PDB entry 3LVG | X-ray diffraction, 7.94 A resolution (low resolution: residue-level contacts below are approximate; hydrogen-bond / salt-bridge calls are withheld) | chains C and E of the 6 polymer chains in the assembly

[Chain C]
Molecule: Clathrin heavy chain 1
Source organism: Bos taurus
UniProtKB: P49951 (CLH1_BOVIN); residue numbers follow UniProt; this construct covers 1074-1675
Sequence (624 residues; each row starts with the number of its first residue):
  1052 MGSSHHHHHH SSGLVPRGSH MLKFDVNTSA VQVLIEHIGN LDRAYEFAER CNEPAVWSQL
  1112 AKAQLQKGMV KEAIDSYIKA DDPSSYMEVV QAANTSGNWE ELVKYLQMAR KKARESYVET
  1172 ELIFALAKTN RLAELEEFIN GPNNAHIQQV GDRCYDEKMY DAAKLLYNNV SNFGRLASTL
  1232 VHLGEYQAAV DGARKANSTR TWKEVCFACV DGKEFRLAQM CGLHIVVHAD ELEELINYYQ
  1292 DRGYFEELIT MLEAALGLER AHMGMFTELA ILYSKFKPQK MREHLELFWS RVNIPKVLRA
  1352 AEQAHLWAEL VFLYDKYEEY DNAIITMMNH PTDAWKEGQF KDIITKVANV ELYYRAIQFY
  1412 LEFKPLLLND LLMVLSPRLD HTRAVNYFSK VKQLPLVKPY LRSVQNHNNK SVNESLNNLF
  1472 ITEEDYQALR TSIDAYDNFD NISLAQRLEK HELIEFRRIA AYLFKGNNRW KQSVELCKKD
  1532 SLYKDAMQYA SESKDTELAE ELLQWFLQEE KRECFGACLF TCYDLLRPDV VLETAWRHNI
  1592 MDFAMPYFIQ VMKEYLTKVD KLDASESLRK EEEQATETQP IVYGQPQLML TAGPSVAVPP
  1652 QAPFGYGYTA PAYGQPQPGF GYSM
Disordered / not traced: 1052-1077, 1631-1675
Construct notes: expression tag (1052-1073)
UniProt features mapped onto this chain:
  - modified residue: Ser1167 (Phosphoserine), Tyr1206 (Phosphotyrosine), Ser1229 (Phosphoserine), Lys1441 (N6-acetyllysine), Tyr1477 (Phosphotyrosine), Tyr1487 (Phosphotyrosine), Ser1494 (Phosphoserine), Lys1501 (N6-acetyllysine)
What the authors report for this chain:
  - mutagenesis - K1163E/R1165D: unchanged binding to CLC

[Chain E]
Molecule: Clathrin light chain B
Source organism: Bos taurus
UniProtKB: P04975 (CLCB_BOVIN); residues 89-169 carry their UniProt numbers (81 of 190 residues fall inside the UniProt entry; the rest is not from it)
Sequence (190 residues; numbered 1 to 205; 15 numbers in that range are skipped by the numbering (no residue carries them; nothing is unmodelled there); the number before each row is that of its first residue; X marks 109 residues of unknown identity (built as UNK)):
     1 XXXXXXXXXX XXXXXXXXXX XXXXXXXXXX XXXXXXXXXX XXXXXXXXXX XXXXXXXXXX
    61 XXXXXXXXXX XXX
    89 IAQADRLTQE PESIRKWREE QRKRLQELDA ASKVMEQEWR EKAKKDLEEW NQRQSEQVEK
   149 NKINNRIADK AFYQQPDADI IXXXXXXXXX XXXXXXXXXX XXXXXXXXXX XXXXXXX
Disordered / not traced: 9, 16-73, 157-169, 204-205

[Interface between chain C and chain E]
Residue-residue contacts (24; chain C residue first):
  Asp1292(C) with Thr96(E)
  Trp1358(C) with Lys111(E)
  Asn1380(C) with Arg112(E)
  Pro1382(C) with Glu115(E)
  Thr1383(C) with Glu115(E)
  Asp1384(C) with Lys111(E)
  Phe1414(C) with Met123(E); Glu126(E); Trp127(E); Lys130(E)
  Pro1416(C) with Glu126(E); Lys130(E)
  Gln1444(C) with Trp127(E); Lys130(E)
  Glu1474(C) with Arg141(E)
  Glu1475(C) with Arg141(E); Gln142(E); Gln145(E)
  Tyr1477(C) with Gln145(E); Lys148(E)
  Leu1504(C) with Asn149(E)
  Glu1506(C) with Gln145(E); Asn149(E)
  Arg1509(C) with Asn152(E)
Also at the interface, not in a pair above, chain C (36 interface residues in all): Lys1326, Phe1327, Gln1354, His1356, His1381, Tyr1405, Asp1431, Thr1433, Arg1434, Asn1437, Tyr1438, Lys1441, Lys1449, Lys1535, Gln1539, Arg1563, Cys1565, Phe1566, Tyr1574, Tyr1598, Val1602
Also at the interface, not in a pair above, chain E (21 interface residues in all): Leu95, Glu100, Arg103, Lys104, Gln114, Glu137, Val146

[Overview]
The interface between chain C and chain E involves 36 residues on one side and 21 on the other. From the
paper: K1163E/R1165D of chain C leave binding to CLC unchanged.
Here chain C is Clathrin heavy chain 1 and chain E is Clathrin light chain B, both from Bos taurus. Entry 3LVG
(Crystal structure of a clathrin heavy chain and clathrin light chain complex) was determined by X-ray
diffraction, deposited together with 3LVH.
